PDB entry 7QUV | X-ray diffraction, 1.85 A resolution | chains B and C of the 3 polymer chains in the assembly

[Chain B]
Molecule: Protein S100-A9
Organism: Homo sapiens
UniProtKB: P06702 (S10A9_HUMAN); residues 3-116 here correspond to UniProt positions 1-114 (UniProt number = residue number - 2)
Amino-acid sequence (122 residues; row label = number of the first residue in the row):
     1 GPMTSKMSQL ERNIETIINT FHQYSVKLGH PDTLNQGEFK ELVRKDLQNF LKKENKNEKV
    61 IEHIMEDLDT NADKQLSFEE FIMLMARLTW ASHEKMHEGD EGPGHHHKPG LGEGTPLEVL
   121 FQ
Disordered / not traced: 1-6, 114-122
Construct notes: expression tag (1-2, 117-122); engineered mutation Ser5 (Cys3 in P06702)
Bound ions: Ca2+ site 1: Ser25, Leu28, His30, Thr33, Glu38; K+ near Asp32 (its only coordinating residue here); Ca2+ site 2: Asp69, Asn71, Asp73, Gln75, Glu80; Ni2+: His93, His97, His105, His107 (shared with 2 residues of chain A)
UniProt features mapped onto this chain:
  - binding site (Zn(2+)): His22, Asp32, His93, His97
  - binding site (Ca(2+)): Ser25, Leu28, His30, Thr33, Glu38, Asp69, Asn71, Asp73, Gln75, Glu80
  - modified residue: Thr4 (Blocked amino end (Thr)), His107 (Pros-methylhistidine), Thr115 (Phosphothreonine)

[Chain C]
Molecule: Peptide 3
Amino-acid sequence (18 residues; row label = number of the first residue in the row):
     2 RSPESVAFPM FQSHWYSG
Covalently attached groups: compound F3U linked to Arg2; amino group (NH2) linked to Gly19

[Interface between chain B and chain C]
Residue-residue contacts (23; chain B residue first):
  Glu15(B) with Arg2(C); Ser3(C), hydrogen bond; Pro4(C)
  Asn19(B) with Arg2(C), hydrogen bond (side chain-backbone); Pro4(C)
  His22(B) with Val7(C); Phe9(C)
  Val26(B) with Phe9(C), hydrophobic
  His30(B) with Pro10(C); Phe12(C)
  Pro31(B) with Phe9(C)
  Asp32(B) with Pro10(C); Met11(C); Phe12(C), hydrogen bond (side chain-backbone)
  Thr33(B) with Phe12(C)
  Asn71(B) with Ser14(C), hydrogen bond (side chain-backbone); Trp16(C), hydrogen bond (side chain-backbone); Tyr17(C)
  Asp73(B) with Phe12(C)
  Gln75(B) with Phe12(C)
  Ser77(B) with Phe12(C); His15(C)
  Glu79(B) with His15(C), salt bridge
Interface residues without a listed pair, chain B (15 interface residues in all): Ile18, Ala72

[Summary]
The interface between chain B and chain C involves 15 residues on one side and 12 on the other; the contacts
include 5 hydrogen bonds and 1 salt bridge. Polar pairs include Glu79(B)-His15(C), Glu15(B)-Ser3(C) and
Asn19(B)-Arg2(C). Compound F3U is covalently linked to Arg2(C).
Chain B is Protein S100-A9 (Homo sapiens) and chain C is Peptide 3; the structure, Crystal structure of human
Calprotectin (S100A8/S100A9) in complex with Peptide 3, was determined by X-ray diffraction.
